PDB entry 7TR1 | electron microscopy, 3.10 A resolution | chains A and B of the 3 polymer chains in the assembly

Chain A:
Protein: Tubulin alpha-1B chain
From: Sus scrofa
Reference sequence: Q2XVP4 (TBA1B_PIG); numbering as in UniProt (aligned over 1-451)
Amino-acid sequence (451 residues; row label = number of the first residue in the row):
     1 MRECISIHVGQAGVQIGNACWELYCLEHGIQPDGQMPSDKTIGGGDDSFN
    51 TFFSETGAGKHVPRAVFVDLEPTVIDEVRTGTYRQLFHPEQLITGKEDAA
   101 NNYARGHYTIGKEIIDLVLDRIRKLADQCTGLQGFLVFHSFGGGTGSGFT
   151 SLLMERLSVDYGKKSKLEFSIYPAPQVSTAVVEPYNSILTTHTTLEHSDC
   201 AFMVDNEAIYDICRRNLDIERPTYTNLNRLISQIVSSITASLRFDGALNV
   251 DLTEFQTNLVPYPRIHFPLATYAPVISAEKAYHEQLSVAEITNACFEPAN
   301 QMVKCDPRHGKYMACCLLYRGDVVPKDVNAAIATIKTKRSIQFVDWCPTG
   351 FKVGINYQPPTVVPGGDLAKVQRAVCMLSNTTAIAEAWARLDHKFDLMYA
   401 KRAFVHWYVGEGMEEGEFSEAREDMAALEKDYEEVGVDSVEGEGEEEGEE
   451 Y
Not modelled in the structure: 442-451
Ion coordination: Mg2+: Glu71, Asp98 (together with GTP)
Residues lining bound ligands: GTP (guanosine-5'-triphosphate): Gly10, Gln11, Ala12, Gln15, Asp69, Glu71, Asp98, Ala99, Ala100, Asn101, Ser140, Gly143, Gly144, Thr145, Gly146, Ile171, Thr179, Glu183, Asn206, Tyr224, Leu227, Asn228, Ile231
UniProt features mapped onto this chain:
  - motif: Met1 to Cys4 (MREC motif)
  - active site: Glu254
  - binding site (GTP): Gly10, Gln11, Ala12, Gln15, Glu71, Ala99, Ser140, Gly143, Gly144, Thr145, Gly146, Thr179, Glu183, Asn206, Tyr224, Asn228, Leu252
  - binding site (Mg(2+)): Glu71
  - site: Tyr451 (Involved in polymerization)
  - modified residue: Lys40 (N6,N6,N6-trimethyllysine), Ser48 (Phosphoserine), Ser232 (Phosphoserine), Tyr282 (3'-nitrotyrosine), Arg339 (Omega-N-methylarginine), Ser439 (Phosphoserine), Glu443 (5-glutamyl polyglutamate), Glu445 (5-glutamyl polyglutamate), Tyr451 (3'-nitrotyrosine)
  - cross-link (Glycyl lysine isopeptide (Lys-Gly)): Lys326 (interchain with G-Cter in ubiquitin), Lys370 (interchain with G-Cter in ubiquitin)

Chain B:
Protein: Tubulin beta-2B chain
From: Sus scrofa
Reference sequence: A0A287AGU7 (A0A287AGU7_PIG); residue numbers follow UniProt; this construct covers 1-445
Amino-acid sequence (445 residues; each row starts with the number of its first residue):
     1 MREIVHIQAGQCGNQIGAKFWEVISDEHGIDPTGSYHGDSDLQLERINVY
    51 YNEATGNKYVPRAILVDLEPGTMDSVRSGPFGQIFRPDNFVFGQSGAGNN
   101 WAKGHYTEGAELVDSVLDVVRKESESCDCLQGFQLTHSLGGGTGSGMGTL
   151 LISKIREEYPDRIMNTFSVMPSPKVSDTVVEPYNATLSVHQLVENTDETY
   201 CIDNEALYDICFRTLKLTTPTYGDLNHLVSATMSGVTTCLRFPGQLNADL
   251 RKLAVNMVPFPRLHFFMPGFAPLTSRGSQQYRALTVPELTQQMFDSKNMM
   301 AACDPRHGRYLTVAAIFRGRMSMKEVDEQMLNVQNKNSSYFVEWIPNNVK
   351 TAVCDIPPRGLKMSATFIGNSTAIQELFKRISEQFTAMFRRKAFLHWYTG
   401 EGMDEMEFTEAESNMNDLVSEYQQYQDATADEQGEFEEEEGEDEA
Not modelled in the structure: 430-445
Residues lining bound ligands:
  - GDP (guanosine-5'-diphosphate): Gly10, Gln11, Cys12, Gln15, Ile16, Asn99, Ser138, Gly141, Gly142, Thr143, Gly144, Val169, Asp177, Glu181, Asn204, Tyr222, Leu225, Asn226
  - GTP (guanosine-5'-triphosphate): Gln245, Leu246, Lys252
  - taxol (TA1): Glu22, Val23, Asp26, Glu27, Leu215, Leu217, Asp224, His227, Leu228, Ala231, Ser234, Phe270, Pro272, Leu273, Thr274, Ser275, Arg276, Gln279, Arg318, Pro358, Arg359, Gly360, Leu361

How chain A and chain B interact:
Residue-residue contacts - 71 pairs, chain A then chain B:
  Gln11(A) - Gly244(B)  hydrogen bond (side chain-backbone)
  Gln11(A) - Gln245(B)  hydrogen bond (side chain-backbone)
  Gln11(A) - Leu246(B)
  Gln11(A) - Asn247(B)  hydrogen bond
  Gln15(A) - Gln245(B)
  Glu71(A) - Asn247(B)  hydrogen bond
  Pro72(A) - Arg2(B)
  Pro72(A) - Arg46(B)  hydrogen bond (backbone-side chain)
  Thr73(A) - Arg2(B)
  Thr73(A) - Phe242(B)
  Thr73(A) - Asn247(B)
  Asp76(A) - Arg46(B)  salt bridge
  Glu77(A) - Pro243(B)
  Thr80(A) - Glu45(B)  hydrogen bond
  Gly95(A) - Met1(B)  hydrogen bond (backbone-backbone)
  Lys96(A) - Arg2(B)
  Lys96(A) - Cys129(B)  hydrogen bond (backbone-side chain)
  Glu97(A) - Cys129(B)
  Glu97(A) - Arg251(B)  salt bridge
  Ala100(A) - Arg251(B)
  Ala100(A) - Lys252(B)
  Ala100(A) - Val255(B)
  Asn101(A) - Lys252(B)
  Asn101(A) - Asn256(B)  hydrogen bond
  Asn101(A) - Lys350(B)
  Arg105(A) - Arg251(B)
  Gln176(A) - Leu331(B)
  Val177(A) - Asp327(B)
  Ser178(A) - Asn347(B)
  Thr179(A) - Leu246(B)
  Thr179(A) - Asp327(B)
  Thr179(A) - Lys350(B)
  Thr179(A) - Thr351(B)
  Ala180(A) - Asn347(B)
  Val181(A) - Asn256(B)
  Val181(A) - Ile345(B)  hydrophobic
  Val181(A) - Asn347(B)
  Val182(A) - Asn256(B)
  Tyr210(A) - Met323(B)
  Tyr210(A) - Lys324(B)
  Tyr210(A) - Asp327(B)
  Glu220(A) - Lys324(B)
  Arg221(A) - Ser322(B)
  Arg221(A) - Glu325(B)  salt bridge
  Pro222(A) - Ser322(B)
  Pro222(A) - Met323(B)
  Pro222(A) - Lys324(B)
  Thr223(A) - Gln245(B)  hydrogen bond
  Tyr224(A) - Leu246(B)
  Tyr224(A) - Met323(B)
  Lys394(A) - Pro346(B)
  Leu397(A) - Trp344(B)
  Met398(A) - Trp344(B)
  Met398(A) - Pro346(B)
  Lys401(A) - Phe260(B)
  Lys401(A) - Trp344(B)
  Lys401(A) - Thr429(B)
  Arg402(A) - Phe260(B)
  Ala403(A) - Trp344(B)  hydrophobic
  Phe404(A) - Val255(B)
  Phe404(A) - Asn256(B)
  Phe404(A) - Val258(B)
  Phe404(A) - Pro259(B)  hydrogen bond (backbone-backbone)
  Phe404(A) - Thr312(B)
  His406(A) - Val258(B)
  His406(A) - Pro259(B)  hydrogen bond (side chain-backbone)
  His406(A) - Phe260(B)
  His406(A) - Pro261(B)
  Trp407(A) - Ala254(B)
  Trp407(A) - Val255(B)
  Trp407(A) - Val258(B)
Interface residues without a listed pair, chain A (39 interface residues in all): Val74, Asp98, Arg214
Interface residues without a listed pair, chain B (40 interface residues in all): Gln131, Asp249, Met257, Glu343, Asn348, Val349

Summary:
39 residues of chain A face 40 of chain B across their interface, with 12 hydrogen bonds and 3 salt bridges.
Among the polar pairs are Asp76(A)-Arg46(B), Glu97(A)-Arg251(B) and Arg221(A)-Glu325(B). GTP is bound between
chain A and chain B.
Chain A is Tubulin alpha-1B chain and chain B is Tubulin beta-2B chain, both from Sus scrofa; the structure,
CaKip3[2-436]-L2-mutant(HsKHC) - AMP-PNP in complex with a microtubule, was determined by electron microscopy,
deposited together with 7TQX, 7TQY, 7TQZ, 7TR0, 7TR2 and 7TR3.
